PDB entry 6RE3 | electron microscopy, 3.30 A resolution | chains 1 and 5 of the 31 polymer chains in the assembly

Chain 1:
Name: ATP synthase associated protein ASA1
From: Polytomella sp. Pringsheim 198.80
Reference sequence: Q85JD5 (Q85JD5_9CHLO); residues 1-618 here = UniProt positions 1-618
Chain sequence (618 residues; numbered 1 to 618; the number before each row is that of its first residue):
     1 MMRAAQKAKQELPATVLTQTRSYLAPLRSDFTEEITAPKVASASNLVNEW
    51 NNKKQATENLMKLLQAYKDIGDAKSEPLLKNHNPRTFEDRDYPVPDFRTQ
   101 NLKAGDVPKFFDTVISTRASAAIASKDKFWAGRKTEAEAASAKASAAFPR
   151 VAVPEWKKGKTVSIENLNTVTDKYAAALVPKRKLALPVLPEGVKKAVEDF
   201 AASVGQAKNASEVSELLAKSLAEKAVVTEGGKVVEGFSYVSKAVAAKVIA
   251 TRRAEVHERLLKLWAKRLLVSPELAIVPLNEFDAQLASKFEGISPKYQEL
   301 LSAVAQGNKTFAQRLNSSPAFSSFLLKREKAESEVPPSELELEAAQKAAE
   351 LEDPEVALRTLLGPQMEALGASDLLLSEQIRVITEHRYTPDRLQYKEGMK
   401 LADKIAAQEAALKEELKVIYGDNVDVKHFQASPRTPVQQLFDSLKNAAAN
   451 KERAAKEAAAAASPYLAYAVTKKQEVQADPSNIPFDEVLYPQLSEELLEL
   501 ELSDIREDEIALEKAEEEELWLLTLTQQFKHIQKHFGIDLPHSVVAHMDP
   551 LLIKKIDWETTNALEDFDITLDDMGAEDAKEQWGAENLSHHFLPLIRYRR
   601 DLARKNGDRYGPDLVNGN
Disordered / not traced: 1-22, 618

Chain 5:
Name: Mitochondrial F1F0 ATP synthase associated 14 kDa protein
From: Polytomella sp. Pringsheim 198.80
Reference sequence: A0A024FSR7 (A0A024FSR7_9CHLO); numbering as in UniProt (aligned over 1-123)
Chain sequence (123 residues; each row starts with the number of its first residue):
     1 MKLLPESLQQEAATAAVVASWVLWHLDTQLLPTIMREHKLHACWAAAAKR
    51 YNEKLFKLNPSYDRVLSLPAVSKNQVLENVFHTAPKAPVEHLEKMVSANS
   101 KVYDALNLQSKRVLIWQVKPALF

Interface between chain 1 and chain 5:
Contacting residue pairs - 151 pairs, chain 1 then chain 5:
  Leu79(1) with Val80(5), hydrophobic
  His82(1) with Asn79(5); Val80(5); His82(5)
  Asn83(1) with Val76(5); Val80(5)
  Pro84(1) with Val71(5), hydrophobic; Asn79(5)
  Arg85(1) with Pro69(5); Val71(5), hydrogen bond (side chain-backbone); Val76(5)
  Glu88(1) with Pro69(5); Ala70(5), hydrogen bond (side chain-backbone); Val71(5)
  Arg90(1) with Ser67(5), hydrogen bond (side chain-backbone); Leu68(5), hydrogen bond (side chain-backbone); Pro69(5)
  Val94(1) with Leu66(5), hydrophobic
  Pro95(1) with Leu66(5)
  Phe97(1) with Phe56(5), hydrophobic; Tyr62(5), hydrophobic; Asp63(5)
  Arg98(1) with Phe56(5), hydrogen bond (side chain-backbone); Lys57(5); Asn59(5), hydrogen bond (side chain-backbone); Tyr62(5)
  Phe111(1) with Tyr62(5); Asp63(5); Leu66(5), hydrophobic
  Val114(1) with Leu66(5), hydrophobic
  Ile115(1) with Val65(5); Leu66(5), hydrophobic; Ala70(5)
  Arg118(1) with Leu66(5), hydrogen bond (side chain-backbone); Leu68(5), hydrogen bond (side chain-backbone); Ala70(5)
  Ala119(1) with Ala70(5); Val71(5), hydrophobic
  Ala122(1) with Val71(5), hydrophobic
  Ile123(1) with Gln75(5)
  Lys126(1) with Asn79(5), hydrogen bond
  Val151(1) with Met95(5), hydrophobic
  Val153(1) with Met95(5), hydrophobic
  Pro154(1) with Asn99(5)
  Trp156(1) with Leu106(5)
  Thr161(1) with Leu106(5), hydrogen bond (side chain-backbone); Asn107(5), hydrogen bond (side chain-backbone); Leu108(5)
  Val162(1) with Val102(5), hydrophobic; Leu106(5), hydrogen bond (backbone-backbone); Asn107(5)
  Ser163(1) with Asn107(5)
  Ile164(1) with Tyr103(5), hydrophobic; Asn107(5)
  Leu167(1) with Asn99(5); Tyr103(5), hydrophobic
  Val170(1) with Asn99(5)
  Tyr174(1) with His91(5); Leu92(5), hydrophobic; Met95(5); Val96(5), hydrophobic; Asn99(5)
  Ala175(1) with Leu92(5)
  Leu178(1) with Pro88(5); Val89(5)
  Phe282(1) with Tyr62(5), hydrophobic
  Leu286(1) with Tyr62(5), hydrophobic
  Ala287(1) with Phe56(5)
  Ser288(1) with Phe56(5)
  Lys289(1) with Glu53(5)
  Phe290(1) with Asn52(5); Glu53(5), hydrogen bond (backbone-side chain); Phe56(5), hydrophobic
  Glu291(1) with Lys49(5); Glu53(5)
  Ile293(1) with Phe56(5), hydrophobic
  Glu397(1) with Ser72(5); Asn74(5), hydrogen bond; Gln75(5), hydrogen bond
  Lys400(1) with Asn74(5)
  Leu401(1) with Lys73(5); Asn74(5); Leu77(5), hydrophobic
  Lys404(1) with Asn74(5), hydrogen bond; Glu78(5), salt bridge
  Ser463(1) with Tyr103(5)
  Pro464(1) with Tyr103(5)
  Tyr465(1) with Val96(5); Asn99(5); Ser100(5); Tyr103(5), hydrophobic
  Leu466(1) with Ser100(5)
  Lys473(1) with Leu92(5)
  Leu497(1) with Phe81(5), hydrophobic
  Leu500(1) with Lys73(5), hydrogen bond (backbone-side chain)
  Glu501(1) with Lys73(5)
  Glu507(1) with Leu68(5); Pro69(5)
  Lys514(1) with Arg64(5), hydrogen bond (backbone-side chain)
  Ala515(1) with Arg64(5)
  Glu518(1) with Pro60(5)
  Trp521(1) with Leu55(5), hydrophobic
  Leu522(1) with Leu55(5), hydrophobic
  Leu525(1) with Tyr51(5); Leu55(5), hydrophobic
  Phe529(1) with Trp44(5), hydrophobic
  Phe536(1) with Glu37(5); Leu40(5), hydrophobic; His41(5)
  His542(1) with Thr33(5), hydrogen bond (side chain-backbone); Arg36(5); Glu37(5)
  Val545(1) with Leu40(5), hydrophobic
  Leu552(1) with Leu40(5), hydrophobic
  Ile553(1) with Arg36(5)
  Ile556(1) with Met35(5); Arg36(5); Lys39(5); Leu40(5)
  Asp557(1) with Arg36(5), salt bridge
  Glu559(1) with Lys39(5), salt bridge
  Thr560(1) with Met35(5)
  Leu564(1) with Lys39(5)
  Glu565(1) with Met35(5); Lys39(5), hydrogen bond (backbone-side chain)
  Asp568(1) with His38(5), salt bridge; Lys39(5); Ala42(5)
  Lys580(1) with Ala46(5)
  Glu581(1) with Ala46(5); Arg50(5)
  Gln582(1) with Arg50(5)
  Trp583(1) with Ala42(5), hydrophobic; Cys43(5), hydrophobic
  Gly584(1) with Cys43(5); Ala47(5)
  Ala585(1) with Ala47(5); Arg50(5)
  Asn587(1) with Cys43(5), hydrogen bond
  Leu588(1) with Cys43(5); Trp44(5), hydrophobic; Ala47(5), hydrophobic; Tyr51(5)
  His591(1) with Trp44(5); Tyr51(5), hydrogen bond
  Phe592(1) with Tyr51(5), hydrophobic; Lys54(5); Leu55(5), hydrophobic; Leu58(5), hydrophobic
  Leu595(1) with Leu58(5), hydrophobic
  Arg599(1) with Leu58(5), hydrogen bond (side chain-backbone)
Interface residues without a listed pair, chain 1 (93 interface residues in all): Asp96, Ala152, Thr171, Gln408, Ala469, Gln477, Ala511, Glu517, Ile532
Interface residues without a listed pair, chain 5 (62 interface residues in all): Leu31, Pro32, Asp104

In short:
Chain 1 and chain 5 form an interface of 93 and 62 residues respectively, with 23 hydrogen bonds and 4 salt
bridges. Among the polar pairs are Lys404(1)-Glu78(5), Asp557(1)-Arg36(5) and Glu559(1)-Lys39(5).
Here chain 1 is ATP synthase associated protein ASA1 and chain 5 is Mitochondrial F1F0 ATP synthase associated
14 kDa protein, both from Polytomella sp. Pringsheim 198.80. Entry 6RE3 (Cryo-EM structure of Polytomella
F-ATP synthase, Rotary substate 2B, monomer-masked refinement) was determined by electron microscopy (same
publication as 6RD4, 6RD5, 6RD6, 6RD7, 6RD8, 6RD9 and 46 further entries).
